PDB entry 6L9Z | X-ray diffraction, 2.50 A resolution | chains J and K of the 19 polymer chains in the assembly

# Chain J
Molecule: 338-nt DNA strand
Source organism: other sequences
Sequence (338 nucleotides; numbered 1 to 338; the number before each row is that of its first residue):
     1 ATCGCGGTTTTTTTTCATGTGCCGGTCTCACACGTGCCTGGAGACTAGTA
    51 AGCGCTTCTAGTGGCGGTTAAAACGCGGTAGACAGCGCGTACGTGCGTTT
   101 AAGCGGTGCTAGAGCTGTCTACGACCAATTGAGCGGCCTCGGCACCGGGA
   151 TGCGTTTTTTTTTTGCGCTCCTGCTTTTTTTTTTCATGTGCCGGTCTCAC
   201 ACGTGCCTGGAGACTAGTAAGCGCTTCTAGTGGCGGTTAAAACGCGGTAG
   251 ACAGCGCGTACGTGCGTTTAAGCGGTGCTAGAGCTGTCTACGACCAATTG
   301 AGCGGCCTCGGCACCGGGATGCGTTTTTTTTCCGCGAT
Ion coordination: K+ site 1: DT59, DA60; Ca2+ site 1 near DG114 (its only coordinating residue here); Ca2+ site 2 near DG133 (its only coordinating residue here); Ca2+ site 3 near DG136 (its only coordinating residue here); Ca2+ site 4 near DG154 (its only coordinating residue here); Ca2+ site 5 near DC202 (its only coordinating residue here); Ca2+ site 6 near DC224 (its only coordinating residue here); K+ site 2: DT228, DA229; Ca2+ site 7: DG305 (shared with 1 residue of chain I); Ca2+ site 8 near DG317 (its only coordinating residue here)

# Chain K
Name: Histone H3.1
Source organism: Homo sapiens
UniProt: P68431 (H31_HUMAN); residues 0-135 here correspond to UniProt positions 1-136 (UniProt number = residue number + 1)
Sequence (136 residues; row label = number of the first residue in the row; numbering starts at 0):
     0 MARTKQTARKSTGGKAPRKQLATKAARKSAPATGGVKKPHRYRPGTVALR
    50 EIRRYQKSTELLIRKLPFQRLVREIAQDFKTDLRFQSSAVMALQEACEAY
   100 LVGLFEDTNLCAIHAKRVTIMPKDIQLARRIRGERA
Unresolved in the structure: 0-36
UniProt features mapped onto this chain:
  - modified residue: Arg-2 (Asymmetric dimethylarginine), Thr-3 (Phosphothreonine), Lys-4 (Allysine), Gln-5 (5-glutamyl dopamine), Thr-6 (Phosphothreonine), Arg-8 (Citrulline), Lys-9 (N6,N6,N6-trimethyllysine), Ser-10 (ADP-ribosylserine), Thr-11 (Phosphothreonine), Lys-14 (N6-(2-hydroxyisobutyryl)lysine), Arg-17 (Asymmetric dimethylarginine), Lys-18 (N6-(2-hydroxyisobutyryl)lysine), Lys-23 (N6-(2-hydroxyisobutyryl)lysine), Arg-26 (Citrulline), Lys-27 (N6,N6,N6-trimethyllysine), Ser-28 (ADP-ribosylserine), Lys-36 (N6,N6,N6-trimethyllysine), Lys-37 (N6-methyllysine), Tyr-41 (Phosphotyrosine), Lys-56 (N6,N6,N6-trimethyllysine) and 8 more in UniProt
  - lipidation: Lys-18 (N6-decanoyllysine)

# How chain J and chain K interact
Pairs across the interface (26):
  DG61(J) / Arg-83(K)  phosphate contact
  DG61(J) / Phe-84(K)  sugar contact
  DG61(J) / Gln-85(K)  phosphate contact
  DG61(J) / Ser-86(K)  hydrogen bond to the phosphate
  DT62(J) / Arg-72(K)  salt bridge to the phosphate
  DT62(J) / Arg-83(K)  phosphate contact
  DT62(J) / Phe-84(K)  hydrogen bond to the phosphate
  DA71(J) / Arg-63(K)  phosphate contact
  DA72(J) / Arg-63(K)  salt bridge to the phosphate
  DG77(J) / Arg-40(K)  base contact
  DT79(J) / Pro-43(K)  phosphate contact
  DA80(J) / Arg-42(K)  salt bridge to the phosphate
  DA80(J) / Pro-43(K)  sugar contact
  DG81(J) / Thr-118(K)  phosphate contact
  DA82(J) / Arg-116(K)  phosphate contact
  DA82(J) / Val-117(K)  hydrogen bond to the phosphate
  DA82(J) / Thr-118(K)  hydrogen bond to the phosphate
  DA82(J) / Met-120(K)  phosphate contact
  DC83(J) / Arg-116(K)  phosphate contact
  DT155(J) / Thr-45(K)  phosphate contact
  DT156(J) / Arg-40(K)  phosphate contact
  DT156(J) / Tyr-41(K)  phosphate contact
  DT156(J) / Arg-42(K)  salt bridge to the phosphate
  DT156(J) / Thr-45(K)  hydrogen bond to the phosphate
  DT157(J) / Pro-38(K)  phosphate contact
  DT157(J) / Arg-40(K)  phosphate contact
Also at the interface, not in a pair above, chain J (14 interface residues in all): DG78
Also at the interface, not in a pair above, chain K (20 interface residues in all): His-39, Arg-52, Leu-82, Lys-115

# Overview
Chain J and chain K form an interface of 14 and 20 residues respectively; the contacts include 5 hydrogen
bonds and 4 salt bridges. Polar pairs include DG61(J)/Ser-86(K), DT62(J)/Phe-84(K) and DA82(J)/Val-117(K). The
K+ site 1 is built by DT59(J) and DA60(J).
Here chain J is a 338-nt DNA strand (other sequences) and chain K is Histone H3.1 (Homo sapiens). Entry 6L9Z
(338 bp di-nucleosome assembled with linker histone H1.X) was determined by X-ray diffraction (same
publication as 7COW, 6LER, 6LA2 and 6LAB).
